6QLY - chain A; structure by X-ray diffraction, 2.50 A resolution.

Chain A:
Molecule: E3 ubiquitin-protein ligase MYLIP
Organism: Homo sapiens
Notes: EC 2.3.2.27
UniProt: Q8WY64 (MYLIP_HUMAN); residues 1-344 here = UniProt positions 1-344
Sequence (346 residues; row label = number of the first residue in the row; numbers below 1 keep their minus sign (Gly-1 is residue -1)):
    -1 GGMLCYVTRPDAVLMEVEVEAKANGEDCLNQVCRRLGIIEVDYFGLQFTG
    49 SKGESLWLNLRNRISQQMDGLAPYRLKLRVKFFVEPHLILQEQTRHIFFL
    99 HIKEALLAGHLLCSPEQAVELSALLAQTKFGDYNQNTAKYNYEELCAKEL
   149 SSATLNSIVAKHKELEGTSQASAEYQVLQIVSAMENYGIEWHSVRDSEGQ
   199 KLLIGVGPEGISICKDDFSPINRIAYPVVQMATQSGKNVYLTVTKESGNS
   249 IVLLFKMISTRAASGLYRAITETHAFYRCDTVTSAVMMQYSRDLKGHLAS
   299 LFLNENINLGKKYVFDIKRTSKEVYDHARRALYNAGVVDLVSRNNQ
Not modelled in the structure: 303-306, 333-344
Sequence notes: expression tag (-1 to 0)
UniProt features mapped onto this chain:
  - mutagenesis: Tyr265 (Y265A: Unable to clear LDLR from the plasma membrane), Thr269 (T269R: Unable to clear LDLR from the plasma membrane)
Reported in the primary citation:
  - binding site for sulfate ion: His272
  - conformationally variable residues: Thr279 to Phe300

Overview:
Curated annotation (UniProt) lists 2 mutagenesis sites. The paper reports a binding site for sulfate ion at
His272; conformational variability at Thr279.
Chain A is E3 ubiquitin-protein ligase MYLIP (Homo sapiens); the structure, IDOL FERM domain, was determined
by X-ray diffraction together with 6QLZ from the same study.
